Entry 3B6Z (X-ray diffraction, 1.88 A resolution); this record covers chain A.

== Chain A ==
Name: Enoyl reductase
Organism: Aspergillus terreus
Reference sequence: Q9Y7D0 (Q9Y7D0_ASPTE); residues 1-363 here = UniProt positions 1-363
Chain sequence (371 residues; row label = number of the first residue in the row):
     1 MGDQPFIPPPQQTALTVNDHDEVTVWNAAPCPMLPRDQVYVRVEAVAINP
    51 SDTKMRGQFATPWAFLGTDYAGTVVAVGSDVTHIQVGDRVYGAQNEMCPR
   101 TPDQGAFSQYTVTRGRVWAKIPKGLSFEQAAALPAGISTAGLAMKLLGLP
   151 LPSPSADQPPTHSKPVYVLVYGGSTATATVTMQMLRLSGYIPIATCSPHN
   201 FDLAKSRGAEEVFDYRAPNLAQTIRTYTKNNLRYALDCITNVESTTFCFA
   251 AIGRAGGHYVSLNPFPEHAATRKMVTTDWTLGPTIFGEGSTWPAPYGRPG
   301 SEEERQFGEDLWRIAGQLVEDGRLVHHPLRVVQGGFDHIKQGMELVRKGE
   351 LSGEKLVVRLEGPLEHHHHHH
Unresolved in the structure: 1-4, 267-271, 362-371
Sequence notes: expression tag (364-371)
Ligand contacts: CO7 (S-{(9R,13R,15S)-17-[(2R,3R,4R,5R)-5-(6-amino-9H-purin-9-yl)-3-hydroxy-4-(phosphonooxy)tetrahydrofuran-2-yl]-9,13,15-trihydroxy-10,10-dimethyl-13,15-dioxido-4,8-dioxo-12,14,16-trioxa-3,7-diaza-13,15-diphosphaheptadec-1-yl}(2E)-but-2-enethioate): Pro50, Ser51, Lys54, Thr68, Ala93, Gln94, Ala135, Ser138, Thr139, Leu142, Tyr171, Ser174, Thr175, Ala176, Thr177, Cys196, Ser197, His199, Asn200, Tyr215, Cys238, Ile239, Thr240, Asn241, Leu262, Asn263, Thr280, Gly282, His327, Leu351, Ser352, Gly353, Lys355
UniProt features mapped onto this chain:
  - binding site (NADP(+)): Ser51 to Lys54, Ser174 to Thr177, Ser197 to Asn200, Tyr215, Leu262, Asn263, Thr280, Leu351, Ser352
  - mutagenesis: Lys54 (K54S: Reduces catalytic efficiency), Ser138 (S138M: Reduces catalytic efficiency), Thr139 (T139V: Reduces catalytic efficiency), Asn263 (N263S: Reduces catalytic efficiency), Thr271 (T271L: Impairs the binding to lovB; when associated with I-272, G-273 and A-274), Arg272 (R272I: Impairs the binding to lovB; when associated with L-271, G-273 and A-274), Lys273 (K273G: Impairs the binding to lovB; when associated with L-271, I-272 and A-274), Met274 (M274A: Impairs the binding to lovB; when associated with L-271, I-272 and G-273)
From the paper describing this entry:
  - conformationally variable residues (side-chain flip): Tyr296
  - binding site for CO7: Ser51, Ala93, Ala135, Ser138, Thr139, Leu142, Gly282 (from molecular simulation)
  - catalytic residues: Ser51, Lys54, Thr68, Asn263, Gly282 (proposed by the authors, not directly observed)
  - specificity-determining residues: Ala93, Ser138, Asn263
  - mutagenesis - W292A, Y296A, R298A: unchanged binding to LovB
  - mutagenesis - K54S, T139V (35-fold): decreased catalytic activity on NCI-636688
  - mutagenesis - S51A (2.5-fold): increased catalytic activity on NCI-636688
  - mutagenesis - S51A/K54S: decreased catalytic activity

== Overview ==
Chain A binds compound CO7. Curated annotation (UniProt) lists 18 NADP+-binding residues and 8 mutagenesis
sites. The paper reports catalytic residues Ser51, Lys54 and Thr68 among others; K54S and T139V reduce
catalytic activity on NCI-636688; 7 substitutions were tested in all.
Chain A is Enoyl reductase (Aspergillus terreus); the structure, Lovastatin polyketide enoyl reductase (LovC)
complexed with 2'-phosphoadenosyl isomer of crotonoyl-CoA, was determined by X-ray diffraction, deposited
together with 3B70.
